7XRL - chains A and B of the 6 polymer chains in the assembly; structure by X-ray diffraction, 1.75 A resolution.

[Chain A]
Name: Diol dehydrase alpha subunit
Source organism: Klebsiella oxytoca
Notes: EC 4.2.1.28
UniProtKB: Q59470 (Q59470_KLEOX); residue numbers follow UniProt; this construct covers 1-554
Sequence (554 residues; each row starts with the number of its first residue):
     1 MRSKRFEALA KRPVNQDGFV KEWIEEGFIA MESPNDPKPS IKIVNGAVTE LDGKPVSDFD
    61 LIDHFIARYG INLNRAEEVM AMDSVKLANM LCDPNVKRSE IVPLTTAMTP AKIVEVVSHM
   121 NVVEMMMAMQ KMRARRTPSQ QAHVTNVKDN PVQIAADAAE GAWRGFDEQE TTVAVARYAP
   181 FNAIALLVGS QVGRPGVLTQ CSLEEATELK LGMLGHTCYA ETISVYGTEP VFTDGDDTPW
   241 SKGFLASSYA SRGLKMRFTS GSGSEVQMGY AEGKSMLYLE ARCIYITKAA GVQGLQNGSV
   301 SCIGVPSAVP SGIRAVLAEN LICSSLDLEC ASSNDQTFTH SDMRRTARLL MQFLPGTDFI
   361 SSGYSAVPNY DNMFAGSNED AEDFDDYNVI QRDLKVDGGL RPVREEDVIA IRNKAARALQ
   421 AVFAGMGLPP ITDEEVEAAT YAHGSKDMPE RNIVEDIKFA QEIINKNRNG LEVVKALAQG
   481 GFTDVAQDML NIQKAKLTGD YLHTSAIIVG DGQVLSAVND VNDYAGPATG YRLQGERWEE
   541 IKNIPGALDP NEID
Unresolved in the structure: 553-554
Bound ions: Ca2+: Gln141, Glu170, Glu221, Gln296, Ser362 (together with s-1,2-propanediol); K+: Gly261, Ser264, Glu265, Glu280
Ligand contacts:
  - cobalamin (B12): Glu205, Ser224, Tyr226, Asp234, Gly235, Ser264, Gln267, Met268, Ser301, Cys302
  - FWK ((2R,3R,4S,5R)-2-(6-aminopurin-9-yl)-5-ethyl-oxolane-3,4-diol): Thr222, Ser224, Val225, Tyr226, Thr259, Ser260, Gly261, Ser264, Ser299, Val300, Ser301, Cys302
  - s-1,2-propanediol (PGO): Gln141, His143, Glu170, Glu221, Thr222, Gln296, Val300, Ser301, Asp335, Gln336, Ser362, Gly363, Phe374

[Chain B]
Name: Diol dehydrase beta subunit
Source organism: Klebsiella oxytoca
Notes: EC 4.2.1.28
UniProtKB: Q59471 (Q59471_KLEOX); numbering as in UniProt (aligned over 46-224)
Sequence (200 residues; row label = number of the first residue in the row):
    25 MSSHHHHHHS AALEVLFQGP GGFLTEVGEA RQGTQQDEVI IAVGPAFGLA QTVNIVGIPH
    85 KSILREVIAG IEEEGIKARV IRCFKSSDVA FVAVEGNRLS GSGISIGIQS KGTTVIHQQG
   145 LPPLSNLELF PQAPLLTLET YRQIGKNAAR YAKRESPQPV PTLNDQMARP KYQAKSAILH
   205 IKETKYVVTG KNPQELRVAL
Unresolved in the structure: 25-45
Sequence notes: expression tag (25-45)
Ligand contacts: cobalamin (B12): Asp112, Val113, Ala114, Lys135, Thr137, Leu148, Asn150, Leu153, Phe154, Pro155, Gln156, Ala157, Pro158, Arg193, Tyr196, Gln197, Ser200

[Chain A / chain B interface]
Contacting residue pairs (41):
  Gln16(A) - Lys195(B)
  Gly18(A) - Lys195(B)
  Val20(A) - Ala198(B)  hydrophobic
  Val20(A) - Ile202(B)  hydrophobic
  Trp23(A) - Ile205(B)  hydrophobic
  Trp23(A) - Lys206(B)
  Glu26(A) - Ile205(B)
  Glu26(A) - Lys209(B)  salt bridge
  Phe28(A) - Ala198(B)
  Phe28(A) - Ala201(B)  hydrophobic
  Phe28(A) - Ile202(B)  hydrophobic
  Asp234(A) - Phe115(B)
  Asp234(A) - Leu148(B)
  Asp236(A) - Leu148(B)
  Val266(A) - Ile205(B)  hydrophobic
  Gln267(A) - Gln197(B)
  Gln267(A) - Ala201(B)
  Met268(A) - His204(B)
  Gly269(A) - Ile205(B)
  Tyr270(A) - Thr208(B)
  Ser301(A) - Arg193(B)  hydrogen bond (backbone-side chain)
  Ser301(A) - Gln197(B)  hydrogen bond (backbone-side chain)
  Cys302(A) - Gln197(B)
  Ile303(A) - Arg193(B)
  Ile303(A) - Gln197(B)
  Gly304(A) - Gln197(B)  hydrogen bond (backbone-side chain)
  Gly304(A) - Ala198(B)
  Val305(A) - Gln197(B)
  Ala308(A) - Ala198(B)  hydrophobic
  Gln336(A) - Arg193(B)
  Thr337(A) - Gln190(B)
  Thr337(A) - Met191(B)
  Thr337(A) - Arg193(B)  hydrogen bond (backbone-side chain)
  Thr337(A) - Pro194(B)
  Phe338(A) - Pro194(B)  hydrophobic
  Thr339(A) - Met191(B)
  His340(A) - Met191(B)
  Asn369(A) - Gln190(B)  hydrogen bond (backbone-side chain)
  Asn372(A) - Gln190(B)
  Ala375(A) - Gln190(B)
  Gly376(A) - Gln190(B)
Other interface residues (no listed pair), chain A (30 interface residues in all): Gly235, Tyr370
Other interface residues (no listed pair), chain B (17 interface residues in all): Lys199

[Overview]
Chain A and chain B form an interface of 30 and 17 residues respectively, with 5 hydrogen bonds and 1 salt
bridge. Among the polar pairs are Glu26(A)-Lys209(B), Ser301(A)-Arg193(B) and Ser301(A)-Gln197(B). Cobalamin
is bound between chain A and chain B.
Chain A is Diol dehydrase alpha subunit and chain B is Diol dehydrase beta subunit, both from Klebsiella
oxytoca; the structure, Diol dehydratase complexed with AdoMeCbl and 1,2-propanediol, was determined by X-ray
diffraction together with 7XRK, 7XRM and 7XRN from the same study.
